Entry 4BZW (X-ray diffraction, 2.15 A resolution); this record covers chains A and B.

# Chain A (and B)
Molecule: Lipase/esterase
Organism: Lactobacillus plantarum
Notes: EC 3.1.1.1; chain B of this document is another copy of the same molecule, construct and numbering; everything in this record applies to it too
Reference sequence: F9US10 (F9US10_LACPL); residues 1-276 here = UniProt positions 1-276
Chain sequence (282 residues; each row starts with the number of its first residue):
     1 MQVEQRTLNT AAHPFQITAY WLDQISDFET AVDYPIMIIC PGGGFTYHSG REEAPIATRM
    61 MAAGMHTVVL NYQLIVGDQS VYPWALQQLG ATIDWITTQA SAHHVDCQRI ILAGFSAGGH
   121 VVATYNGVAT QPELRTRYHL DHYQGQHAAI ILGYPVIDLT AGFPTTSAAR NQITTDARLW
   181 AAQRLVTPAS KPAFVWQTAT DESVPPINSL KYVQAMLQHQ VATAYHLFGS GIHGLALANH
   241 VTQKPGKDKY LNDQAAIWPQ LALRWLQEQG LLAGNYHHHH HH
Disordered / not traced: 277-282
Sequence notes: expression tag (277-282)
Reported in the primary citation:
  - catalytic residues: Ser116, Asp201, His233
  - contacts within the chain: Ser116-Gly119 (backbone contact), Ser116-Gly153 (backbone contact), Ser116-Val156 (backbone contact), Gln197-Asp201, Asp201-Val204, Ser116-His233 (hydrogen bond), Asp201-His233 (hydrogen bond)
  - binding site for sulfate ion: Gly43, Gly44, Ser116, Ala117
  - catalytic residues: Gly43, Gly44, Ala117 (proposed by the authors, not directly observed)
  - self-association interface (contacts with another copy of this molecule): Tyr225, Leu227
  - conformationally variable residues (order/disorder transition): Gly231 to Ala255

# How chain A and chain B interact
Pairs across the interface - 39 pairs, chain A then chain B:
  Ala199(A) - Leu217(B)  hydrophobic
  Ala199(A) - Thr223(B)
  Leu210(A) - Leu210(B)  hydrophobic
  Leu210(A) - Gln214(B)
  Leu210(A) - Leu217(B)  hydrophobic
  Gln214(A) - Ile207(B)
  Gln214(A) - Leu210(B)
  Gln214(A) - Gln214(B)
  Leu217(A) - Pro206(B)  hydrophobic
  Thr223(A) - Ala199(B)
  Thr223(A) - Gly229(B)
  Ala224(A) - Leu227(B)
  Ala224(A) - Gly229(B)
  Tyr225(A) - Tyr225(B)
  Tyr225(A) - His226(B)
  Tyr225(A) - Leu227(B)  hydrogen bond (backbone-backbone)
  His226(A) - Tyr225(B)
  His226(A) - His226(B)  hydrogen bond
  His226(A) - Phe228(B)
  Leu227(A) - Val213(B)  hydrophobic
  Leu227(A) - Leu217(B)  hydrophobic
  Leu227(A) - Ala224(B)
  Leu227(A) - Tyr225(B)  hydrogen bond (backbone-backbone)
  Phe228(A) - His226(B)
  Gly229(A) - Thr223(B)
  Gly229(A) - Ala224(B)
  Ser230(A) - Glu268(B)  hydrogen bond
  Asp253(A) - Arg264(B)  salt bridge
  Gln254(A) - Arg264(B)
  Gln254(A) - Trp265(B)
  Gln254(A) - Glu268(B)
  Ile257(A) - Leu261(B)  hydrophobic
  Leu261(A) - Gln254(B)  hydrogen bond (backbone-side chain)
  Leu261(A) - Ile257(B)  hydrophobic
  Arg264(A) - Asp253(B)  salt bridge
  Arg264(A) - Gln254(B)
  Trp265(A) - Gln254(B)
  Glu268(A) - Ser230(B)
  Glu268(A) - Gln254(B)
Also at the interface, not in a pair above, chain A (23 interface residues in all): Pro206, Ile207, Val213, Gln218
Also at the interface, not in a pair above, chain B (23 interface residues in all): Gln218

# In short
The chain A/chain B interface involves 23 residues from each chain, with 5 hydrogen bonds and 2 salt bridges.
Polar contacts include Asp253(A)-Arg264(B), His226(A)-His226(B) and Ser230(A)-Glu268(B). The paper reports
catalytic residues Ser116(A), Asp201(A) and His233(A) among others; a binding site for sulfate ion at
Gly43(A), Gly44(A) and Ser116(A) among others.
Both chains are Lipase/esterase (Lactobacillus plantarum). Entry 4BZW (Complete crystal structure of the
carboxylesterase Cest-2923 (lp_2923) from Lactobacillus plantarum WCFS1) was determined by X-ray diffraction,
deposited together with 4BZZ and 4C01.
